7PY7 - chains T and D of the 10 polymer chains in the assembly; structure by electron microscopy, 4.10 A resolution (low resolution: residue-level contacts below are approximate; hydrogen-bond / salt-bridge calls are withheld).

== Chain T ==
Molecule: tDNA
Sequence (39 nucleotides; numbered 1 to 39; the number before each row is that of its first residue):
     1 CTCTGAATCTCTTCCGACGCGCCGCGGGACGTACTGACC
Disordered / not traced: 32-39

== Chain D ==
Name: DNA-directed RNA polymerase subunit beta'
Organism: Escherichia coli
Notes: EC 2.7.7.6
UniProt: P0A8T8 (RPOC_ECO57); numbering as in UniProt (aligned over 1-1407)
Amino-acid sequence (1407 residues; row label = number of the first residue in the row):
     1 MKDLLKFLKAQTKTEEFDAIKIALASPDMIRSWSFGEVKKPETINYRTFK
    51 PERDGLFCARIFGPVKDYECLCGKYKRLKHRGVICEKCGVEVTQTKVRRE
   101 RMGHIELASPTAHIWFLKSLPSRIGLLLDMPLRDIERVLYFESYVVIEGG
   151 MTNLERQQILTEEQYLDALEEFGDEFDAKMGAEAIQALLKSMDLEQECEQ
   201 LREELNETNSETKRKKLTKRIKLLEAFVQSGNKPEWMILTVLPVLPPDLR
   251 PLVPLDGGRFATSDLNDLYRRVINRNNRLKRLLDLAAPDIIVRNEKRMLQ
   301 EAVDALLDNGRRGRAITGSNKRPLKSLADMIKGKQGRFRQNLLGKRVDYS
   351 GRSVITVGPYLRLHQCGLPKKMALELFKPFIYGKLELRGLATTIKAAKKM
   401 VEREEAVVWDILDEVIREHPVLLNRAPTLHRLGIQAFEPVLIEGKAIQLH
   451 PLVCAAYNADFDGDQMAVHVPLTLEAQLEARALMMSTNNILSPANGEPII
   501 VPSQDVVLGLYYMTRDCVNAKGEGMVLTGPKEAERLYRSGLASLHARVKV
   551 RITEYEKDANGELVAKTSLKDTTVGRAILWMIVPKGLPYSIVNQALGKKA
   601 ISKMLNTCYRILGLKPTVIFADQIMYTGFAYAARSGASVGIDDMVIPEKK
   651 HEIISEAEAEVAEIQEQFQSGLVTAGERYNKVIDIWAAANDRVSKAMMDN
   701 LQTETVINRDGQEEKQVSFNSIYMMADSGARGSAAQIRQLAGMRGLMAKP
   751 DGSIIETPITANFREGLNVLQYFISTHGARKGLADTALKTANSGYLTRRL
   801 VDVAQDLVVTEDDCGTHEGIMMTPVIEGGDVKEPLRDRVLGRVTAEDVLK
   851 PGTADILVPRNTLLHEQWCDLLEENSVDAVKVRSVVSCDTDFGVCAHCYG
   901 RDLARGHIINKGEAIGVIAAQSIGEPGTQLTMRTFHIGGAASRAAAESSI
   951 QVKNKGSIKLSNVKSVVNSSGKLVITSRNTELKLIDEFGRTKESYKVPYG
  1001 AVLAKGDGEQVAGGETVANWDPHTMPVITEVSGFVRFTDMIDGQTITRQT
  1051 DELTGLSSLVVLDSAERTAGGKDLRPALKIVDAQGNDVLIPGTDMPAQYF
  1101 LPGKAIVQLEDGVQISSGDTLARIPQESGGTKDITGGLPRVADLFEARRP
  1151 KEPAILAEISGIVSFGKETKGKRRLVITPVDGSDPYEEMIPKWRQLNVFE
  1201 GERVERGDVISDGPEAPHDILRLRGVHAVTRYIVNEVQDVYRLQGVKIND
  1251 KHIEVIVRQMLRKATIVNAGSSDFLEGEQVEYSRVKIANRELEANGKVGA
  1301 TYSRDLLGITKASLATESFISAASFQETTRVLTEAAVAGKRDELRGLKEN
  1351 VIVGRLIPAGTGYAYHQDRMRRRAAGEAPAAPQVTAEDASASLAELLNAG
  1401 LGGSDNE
Disordered / not traced: 1-15, 934-947, 1127-1135, 1374-1407
Bound ions: Zn2+ site 1: Cys72, Cys88; Mg2+: Asp460, Asp462 (shared with 1 residue of chain R); Zn2+ site 2: Cys814, Cys888, Cys895, Cys898
Curated features (UniProtKB/Swiss-Prot):
  - binding site (Zn(2+)): Cys70, Cys72, Cys85, Cys88, Cys814, Cys888, Cys895, Cys898
  - binding site (Mg(2+)): Asp460, Asp462, Asp464
  - modified residue: Lys972 (N6-acetyllysine)

== How chain T and chain D interact ==
Residue-residue contacts (26; chain T residue first):
  DG5(T) with Asn209(D); Ser210(D)
  DA6(T) with Ser210(D); Glu211(D); Thr212(D)
  DT8(T) with Lys1172(D)
  DT13(T) with Lys118(D)
  DC14(T) with Arg311(D)
  DC15(T) with Lys332(D); Gln1326(D); Glu1327(D)
  DG16(T) with Arg339(D); Tyr795(D); Arg798(D); Gln1326(D)
  DA17(T) with Lys334(D); Thr790(D); Ala791(D); Tyr795(D)
  DC18(T) with Lys334(D); Arg339(D)
  DC20(T) with Arg346(D); Arg352(D); Gln465(D)
  DG27(T) with Arg259(D)
  DG28(T) with Arg259(D)
Other interface residues (no listed pair), chain T (14 interface residues in all): DT4, DG19
Other interface residues (no listed pair), chain D (24 interface residues in all): Thr208, Ser319, Ala426, Pro427

== Summary ==
The interface between chain T and chain D involves 14 residues on one side and 24 on the other. Asp460(D) and
Asp462(D) form the Mg2+ site. UniProt lists 8 Zn2+-binding residues and 3 Mg2+-binding residues on chain D.
Chain T is tDNA and chain D is DNA-directed RNA polymerase subunit beta' (Escherichia coli); the structure,
CryoEM structure of E.coli RNA polymerase elongation complex bound to NusA and NusG (NusA and NusG ..., was
determined by electron microscopy, deposited together with 7PY0, 7PY1, 7PY3, 7PY5, 7PY6, 7PY8 and 4 further
entries.
